Entry 8B8T (electron microscopy, 4.20 A resolution (low resolution: residue-level contacts below are approximate; hydrogen-bond / salt-bridge calls are withheld)); this record covers chains A and G of the 4 polymer chains in the assembly.

# Chain A
Protein: DNA ligase 1
Organism: Homo sapiens
Notes: EC 6.5.1.1
Reference sequence: P18858 (DNLI1_HUMAN); numbering as in UniProt (aligned over 262-535)
Chain sequence (274 residues; each row starts with the number of its first residue):
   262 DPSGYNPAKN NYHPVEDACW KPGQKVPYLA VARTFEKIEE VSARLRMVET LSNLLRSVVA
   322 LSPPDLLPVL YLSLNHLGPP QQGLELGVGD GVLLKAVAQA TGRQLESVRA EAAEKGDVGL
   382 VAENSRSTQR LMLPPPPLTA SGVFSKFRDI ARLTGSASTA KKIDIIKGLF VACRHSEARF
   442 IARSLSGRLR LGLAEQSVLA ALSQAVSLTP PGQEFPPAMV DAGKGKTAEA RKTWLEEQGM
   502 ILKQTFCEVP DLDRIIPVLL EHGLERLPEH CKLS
Unresolved in the structure: 262-265, 339-349, 413-419, 507-511, 524-527, 534-535

# Chain G
Protein: Proliferating cell nuclear antigen
Organism: Homo sapiens
Reference sequence: P12004 (PCNA_HUMAN); numbering as in UniProt (aligned over 1-255)
Chain sequence (258 residues; each row starts with the number of its first residue; numbers below 1 keep their minus sign (Gly-2 is residue -2)):
    -2 GPHMFEARLV QGSILKKVLE ALKDLINEAC WDISSSGVNL QSMDSSHVSL VQLTLRSEGF
    58 DTYRCDRNLA MGVNLTSMSK ILKCAGNEDI ITLRAEDNAD TLALVFEAPN QEKVSDYEMK
   118 LMDLDVEQLG IPEQEYSCVV KMPSGEFARI CRDLSHIGDA VVISCAKDGV KFSASGELGN
   178 GNIKLSQTSN VDKEEEAVTI EMNEPVQLTF ALRYLNFFTK ATPLSSTVTL SMSADVPLVV
   238 EYKIADMGHL KYYLAPKI
Unresolved in the structure: -2 to 0, 186-192
Sequence notes: expression tag (-2 to 0)
Swiss-Prot annotation at these positions:
  - DNA-binding region: Arg61 to Lys80
  - modified residue: Lys14 (N6-acetyllysine), Lys77 (N6-acetyllysine), Lys80 (N6-acetyllysine), Tyr211 (Phosphotyrosine), Lys248 (N6-acetyllysine)
  - cross-link (Glycyl lysine isopeptide (Lys-Gly)): Lys164 (interchain with G-Cter in SUMO2), Lys254 (interchain with G-Cter in SUMO2)

# Chain A / chain G interface
Pairs across the interface (21; chain A residue first):
  Ala361(A) - Ser43(G)
  Gly363(A) - Arg210(G)
  Arg364(A) - Arg210(G)
  Thr389(A) - Lys254(G)
  Thr389(A) - Ile255(G)
  Gln390(A) - Val45(G)
  Gln390(A) - Ala252(G)
  Gln390(A) - Pro253(G)
  Gln390(A) - Lys254(G)
  Arg391(A) - Pro253(G)
  Arg391(A) - Lys254(G)
  Arg391(A) - Ile255(G)
  Leu392(A) - His44(G)
  Leu392(A) - Val45(G)
  Leu392(A) - Ala252(G)
  Met393(A) - His44(G)
  Met393(A) - Val45(G)
  Met393(A) - Leu47(G)
  Met393(A) - Ala252(G)
  Leu394(A) - Leu126(G)
  Val432(A) - Ser43(G)
Interface residues without a listed pair, chain A (12 interface residues in all): Ser368, Ser388
Interface residues without a listed pair, chain G (12 interface residues in all): Met40, Gly155

# Summary
The chain A/chain G interface involves 12 residues from each chain.
Here chain A is DNA ligase 1 and chain G is Proliferating cell nuclear antigen, both from Homo sapiens. Entry
8B8T (Open conformation of the complex of DNA ligase I on PCNA and DNA in the presence ...) was determined by
electron microscopy, deposited together with 7QNZ and 7QO1.
